Entry 1BKG (X-ray diffraction, 2.60 A resolution); this record covers chains A and B.

[Chain A (and B)]
Protein: Aspartate aminotransferase
Source organism: Thermus thermophilus
Notes: EC 2.6.1.1; chain B of this document is another copy of the same molecule, construct and numbering; everything in this record applies to it too
UniProt: Q56232 (AAT_THET8); numbering as in UniProt (aligned over 1-385)
Sequence (385 residues; numbered 1 to 385; the number before each row is that of its first residue):
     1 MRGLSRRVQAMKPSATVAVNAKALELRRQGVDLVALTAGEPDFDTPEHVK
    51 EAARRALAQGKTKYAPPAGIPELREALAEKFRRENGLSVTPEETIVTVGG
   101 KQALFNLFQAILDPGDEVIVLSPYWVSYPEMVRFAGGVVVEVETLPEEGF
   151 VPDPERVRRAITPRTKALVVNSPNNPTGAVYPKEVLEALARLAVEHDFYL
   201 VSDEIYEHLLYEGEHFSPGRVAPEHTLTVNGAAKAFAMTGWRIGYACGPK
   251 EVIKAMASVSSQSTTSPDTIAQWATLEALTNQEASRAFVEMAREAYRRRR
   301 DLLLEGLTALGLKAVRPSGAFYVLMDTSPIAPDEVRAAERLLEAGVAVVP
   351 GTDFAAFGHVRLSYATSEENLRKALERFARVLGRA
Not modelled in the structure: 383-385
Ligand contacts:
  - maleic acid (MAE): Ser14, Thr16, Val17, Gly39, Lys101, Trp125, Asn175, Lys234, Tyr322, Arg361
  - 4'-deoxy-4'-aminopyridoxal-5'-phosphate (PMP): Gly39, Gly99, Gly100, Lys101, Leu104, Trp125, Tyr128, Asn171, Asn175, Asp203, Ile205, Tyr206, Ala233, Lys234, Arg242, Tyr322
Curated features (UniProtKB/Swiss-Prot):
  - binding site (L-aspartate): Gly39, Trp125, Asn175, Arg361
  - site: Lys12 (Important for prephenate aminotransferase activity)
  - modified residue: Lys234 (N6-(pyridoxal phosphate)lysine)
  - mutagenesis: Lys12 (K12G: 10-fold increase in Km for prephenate. Does not affect Km for oxaloacetate)

[Chain A / chain B interface]
Contacting residue pairs (152):
  Met1(A) - Thr165(B)  hydrogen bond (backbone-backbone)
  Met1(A) - Lys166(B)
  Met1(A) - Asp197(B)  hydrogen bond (backbone-backbone)
  Arg2(A) - Lys166(B)
  Arg2(A) - Asp197(B)  salt bridge
  Arg2(A) - Phe198(B)
  Arg2(A) - Tyr199(B)
  Arg2(A) - Glu224(B)  hydrogen bond (side chain-backbone)
  Arg2(A) - His225(B)  hydrogen bond
  Gly3(A) - Ile111(B)
  Gly3(A) - Lys166(B)  hydrogen bond (backbone-side chain)
  Gly3(A) - Tyr199(B)  hydrogen bond (backbone-side chain)
  Leu4(A) - Ala110(B)
  Ser5(A) - Gln109(B)  hydrogen bond (side chain-backbone)
  Ser5(A) - Ala110(B)  hydrogen bond (backbone-backbone)
  Ser5(A) - Ile111(B)
  Ser5(A) - Leu112(B)
  Ser5(A) - Asp113(B)
  Arg6(A) - Asp113(B)  hydrogen bond (backbone-side chain)
  Arg7(A) - Gln109(B)  hydrogen bond (side chain-backbone)
  Arg7(A) - Leu112(B)  hydrogen bond (side chain-backbone)
  Arg7(A) - Ala135(B)  hydrogen bond (side chain-backbone)
  Val8(A) - Ala110(B)
  Val8(A) - Ala255(B)
  Val8(A) - Val259(B)  hydrophobic
  Met11(A) - Gln262(B)
  Lys12(A) - Gln262(B)  hydrogen bond (backbone-side chain)
  Pro13(A) - Ser258(B)
  Pro13(A) - Ser261(B)
  Pro13(A) - Gln262(B)
  Ser14(A) - Ser261(B)  hydrogen bond (backbone-side chain)
  Ser14(A) - Gln262(B)
  Val17(A) - Pro67(B)  hydrophobic
  Glu40(A) - Lys63(B)
  Glu40(A) - Tyr64(B)  hydrogen bond (side chain-backbone)
  Pro41(A) - Lys63(B)  hydrogen bond (backbone-side chain)
  Asp42(A) - Lys63(B)
  Phe43(A) - Lys63(B)  hydrogen bond (backbone-side chain)
  Asp44(A) - Gly60(B)
  Asp44(A) - Thr62(B)  hydrogen bond
  Thr45(A) - Thr62(B)
  Lys50(A) - Leu57(B)  hydrogen bond (side chain-backbone)
  Arg54(A) - Leu57(B)
  Leu57(A) - Lys50(B)  hydrogen bond (backbone-side chain)
  Leu57(A) - Trp241(B)  hydrophobic
  Gly60(A) - Asp44(B)
  Thr62(A) - Asp44(B)  hydrogen bond
  Thr62(A) - Thr45(B)
  Thr62(A) - Thr239(B)
  Thr62(A) - Gly240(B)  hydrogen bond (backbone-backbone)
  Thr62(A) - Trp241(B)
  Lys63(A) - Glu40(B)
  Lys63(A) - Pro41(B)  hydrogen bond (side chain-backbone)
  Lys63(A) - Asp42(B)
  Lys63(A) - Phe43(B)  hydrogen bond (side chain-backbone)
  Lys63(A) - Thr239(B)
  Lys63(A) - Gly240(B)
  Tyr64(A) - Glu40(B)  hydrogen bond (backbone-side chain)
  Tyr64(A) - Lys234(B)  hydrogen bond
  Tyr64(A) - Thr239(B)
  Tyr64(A) - Arg242(B)
  Pro67(A) - Val17(B)  hydrophobic
  Val98(A) - Thr264(B)
  Lys101(A) - Ser261(B)  hydrogen bond (side chain-backbone)
  Lys101(A) - Gln262(B)
  Lys101(A) - Ser263(B)
  Lys101(A) - Thr265(B)  hydrogen bond
  Gln102(A) - Ser263(B)  hydrogen bond (backbone-backbone)
  Gln102(A) - Thr264(B)
  Phe105(A) - Gln262(B)
  Phe105(A) - Ser263(B)
  Phe108(A) - Arg7(B)
  Gln109(A) - Ser5(B)  hydrogen bond (backbone-side chain)
  Gln109(A) - Arg7(B)  hydrogen bond (backbone-side chain)
  Gln109(A) - Phe134(B)
  Ala110(A) - Leu4(B)
  Ala110(A) - Ser5(B)  hydrogen bond (backbone-backbone)
  Ala110(A) - Val8(B)
  Ile111(A) - Gly3(B)
  Ile111(A) - Ser5(B)
  Leu112(A) - Ser5(B)
  Leu112(A) - Arg7(B)  hydrogen bond (backbone-side chain)
  Asp113(A) - Ser5(B)
  Asp113(A) - Arg6(B)  hydrogen bond (side chain-backbone)
  Ser127(A) - Gln262(B)  hydrogen bond
  Glu130(A) - Gln262(B)
  Met131(A) - Gln262(B)
  Phe134(A) - Gln109(B)
  Ala135(A) - Arg7(B)  hydrogen bond (backbone-side chain)
  Thr165(A) - Met1(B)  hydrogen bond (backbone-backbone)
  Lys166(A) - Met1(B)
  Lys166(A) - Arg2(B)
  Lys166(A) - Gly3(B)  hydrogen bond (side chain-backbone)
  Asp197(A) - Met1(B)  hydrogen bond (backbone-backbone)
  Asp197(A) - Arg2(B)  salt bridge
  Phe198(A) - Arg2(B)
  Tyr199(A) - Arg2(B)
  Tyr199(A) - Gly3(B)  hydrogen bond (side chain-backbone)
  Glu224(A) - Arg2(B)  hydrogen bond (backbone-side chain)
  His225(A) - Arg2(B)  hydrogen bond
  Lys234(A) - Tyr64(B)  hydrogen bond
  Thr239(A) - Thr62(B)
  Thr239(A) - Lys63(B)
  Thr239(A) - Tyr64(B)
  Gly240(A) - Thr62(B)  hydrogen bond (backbone-backbone)
  Gly240(A) - Lys63(B)
  Gly240(A) - Tyr64(B)
  Gly240(A) - Asp268(B)
  Gly240(A) - Thr269(B)  hydrogen bond (backbone-backbone)
  Trp241(A) - Leu57(B)  hydrophobic
  Trp241(A) - Thr62(B)
  Trp241(A) - Asp268(B)
  Arg242(A) - Tyr64(B)
  Arg242(A) - Thr264(B)  hydrogen bond (side chain-backbone)
  Arg242(A) - Thr265(B)  hydrogen bond
  Arg242(A) - Ser266(B)  hydrogen bond (side chain-backbone)
  Arg242(A) - Pro267(B)
  Arg242(A) - Asp268(B)
  Ala255(A) - Leu4(B)  hydrophobic
  Ala255(A) - Val8(B)
  Ser258(A) - Pro13(B)
  Val259(A) - Val8(B)  hydrophobic
  Val259(A) - Phe134(B)  hydrophobic
  Ser261(A) - Pro13(B)
  Ser261(A) - Ser14(B)
  Ser261(A) - Lys101(B)  hydrogen bond (backbone-side chain)
  Gln262(A) - Met11(B)
  Gln262(A) - Lys12(B)  hydrogen bond (side chain-backbone)
  Gln262(A) - Pro13(B)
  Gln262(A) - Ser14(B)
  Gln262(A) - Lys101(B)
  Gln262(A) - Phe105(B)
  Gln262(A) - Ser127(B)  hydrogen bond
  Gln262(A) - Glu130(B)
  Gln262(A) - Met131(B)
  Ser263(A) - Lys101(B)
  Ser263(A) - Gln102(B)  hydrogen bond (backbone-backbone)
  Ser263(A) - Phe105(B)
  Thr264(A) - Val98(B)
  Thr264(A) - Gln102(B)
  Thr264(A) - Arg242(B)  hydrogen bond (backbone-side chain)
  Thr265(A) - Lys101(B)  hydrogen bond
  Thr265(A) - Arg242(B)
  Ser266(A) - Arg242(B)  hydrogen bond (backbone-side chain)
  Pro267(A) - Arg242(B)
  Asp268(A) - Gly240(B)
  Asp268(A) - Trp241(B)
  Asp268(A) - Arg242(B)
  Asp268(A) - Asp268(B)
  Asp268(A) - Ala271(B)
  Thr269(A) - Gly240(B)  hydrogen bond (backbone-backbone)
  Ala271(A) - Asp268(B)
Interface residues without a listed pair, chain A (75 interface residues in all): Gly39, Ala53, Pro163, Ala233, Met238, Glu251, Val252, Ile270
Interface residues without a listed pair, chain B (75 interface residues in all): Gly39, Ala53, Arg54, Ala58, Phe108, Pro163, Met238, Glu251, Val252, Ile270

[Summary]
Chain A and chain B each contribute 75 residues to their interface, with 56 hydrogen bonds and 2 salt bridges.
Among the polar pairs are Arg2(A)-Asp197(B), Arg2(A)-Glu224(B) and Arg2(A)-His225(B). Ligands of chain A:
4'-deoxy-4'-aminopyridoxal-5'-phosphate and maleic acid.
Both chains are Aspartate aminotransferase (Thermus thermophilus). Entry 1BKG (Aspartate aminotransferase from
thermus thermophilus with maleate) was determined by X-ray diffraction together with 1BJW from the same study.
